Entry 8TFU (X-ray diffraction, 1.48 A resolution); this record covers chains A and D.

Chain A:
Protein: Recombination protein bet
From: Escherichia phage Lambda
Notes: engineered mutation(s): GSHM
Reference sequence: P03698 (VBET_LAMBD); residue numbers follow UniProt; this construct covers 182-261
Chain sequence (84 residues; each row starts with the number of its first residue):
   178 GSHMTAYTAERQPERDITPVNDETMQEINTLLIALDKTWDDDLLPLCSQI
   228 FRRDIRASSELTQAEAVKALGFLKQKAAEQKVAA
Unresolved in the structure: 178-191
Differences from the reference sequence: expression tag (178-181)

Chain D:
Protein: Plasmid-derived single-stranded DNA-binding protein
Notes: fragment: C-terminal peptide
Reference sequence: P28044 (SSB7_ECOLX); residues 168-177 here correspond to UniProt positions 166-175 (UniProt number = residue number - 2)
Chain sequence (10 residues; each row starts with the number of its first residue):
   168 WMDFDDDIPF
Differences from the reference sequence: engineered mutation Trp168 (Ala166 in P28044), Met169 (Tyr167 in P28044)
UniProt features mapped onto this chain:
  - motif: Asp172 to Phe177 (Important for interaction with partner proteins)

Interface between chain A and chain D:
Residue-residue contacts - 18 pairs, chain A then chain D:
  Leu209(A) - Phe177(D)  hydrophobic
  Lys214(A) - Phe177(D)  hydrogen bond (side chain-backbone)
  Asp219(A) - Phe177(D)
  Leu223(A) - Phe171(D)  hydrophobic
  Leu223(A) - Phe177(D)  hydrophobic
  Cys224(A) - Phe171(D)  hydrophobic
  Ile227(A) - Asp170(D)
  Ile227(A) - Phe171(D)  hydrophobic
  Ile227(A) - Ile175(D)  hydrophobic
  Phe228(A) - Phe171(D)  hydrophobic
  Arg229(A) - Trp168(D)
  Lys245(A) - Phe171(D)
  Phe249(A) - Phe171(D)  hydrophobic
  Phe249(A) - Ile175(D)
  Phe249(A) - Phe177(D)  hydrophobic
  Leu250(A) - Phe177(D)  hydrophobic
  Lys253(A) - Asp174(D)  salt bridge
  Lys253(A) - Ile175(D)  hydrogen bond (side chain-backbone)
Also at the interface, not in a pair above, chain A (16 interface residues in all): Leu212, Leu220, Ala246, Glu256
Also at the interface, not in a pair above, chain D (9 interface residues in all): Met169, Asp173, Pro176

In short:
16 residues of chain A and 9 residues of chain D are in contact, with 2 hydrogen bonds and 1 salt bridge.
Polar pairs include Lys253(A)-Asp174(D), Lys214(A)-Phe177(D) and Lys253(A)-Ile175(D).
Chain A is Recombination protein bet (Escherichia phage Lambda) and chain D is Plasmid-derived single-stranded
DNA-binding protein; the structure, Structure of Red beta C-terminal domain in complex with SSB C-terminal
peptide, Form 1, was determined by X-ray diffraction, deposited together with 8TG7, 8TG8 and 8TGC.
